6CP7 - chains 8 and X of the 16 polymer chains in the assembly; structure by electron microscopy, 4.10 A resolution (low resolution: residue-level contacts below are approximate; hydrogen-bond / salt-bridge calls are withheld).

[Chain 8]
Name: ATP synthase protein 8
From: Saccharomyces cerevisiae (strain ATCC 204508 / S288c)
Reference sequence: P00856 (ATP8_YEAST); residue numbers follow UniProt; this construct covers 1-48
Chain sequence (48 residues; row label = number of the first residue in the row):
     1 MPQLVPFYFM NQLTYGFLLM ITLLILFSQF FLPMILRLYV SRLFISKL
Disordered / not traced: 1-6

[Chain X]
Name: ATP synthase subunit a
From: Saccharomyces cerevisiae (strain ATCC 204508 / S288c)
Reference sequence: P00854 (ATP6_YEAST); residues 1-249 here correspond to UniProt positions 11-259 (UniProt number = residue number + 10)
Chain sequence (249 residues; row label = number of the first residue in the row):
     1 SPLDQFEIRT LFGLQSSFID LSCLNLTTFS LYTIIVLLVI TSLYTLTNNN NKIIGSRWLI
    61 SQEAIYDTIM NMTKGQIGGK NWGLYFPMIF TLFMFIFIAN LISMIPYSFA LSAHLVFIIS
   121 LSIVIWLGNT ILGLYKHGWV FFSLFVPAGT PLPLVPLLVI IETLSYFARA ISLGLRLGSN
   181 ILAGHLLMVI LAGLTFNFML INLFTLVFGF VPLAMILAIM MLEFAIGIIQ GYVWAILTAS
   241 YLKDAVYLH
Disordered / not traced: 1-25
Reported in the primary citation:
  - mutagenesis - I161M, S165C, S165T, S165Y, L222F: increased growth (citing earlier work)

[How chain 8 and chain X interact]
Contacting residue pairs (43):
  Phe-9(8) / Val-116(X)
  Asn-11(8) / Thr-27(X)
  Gln-12(8) / Phe-29(X)
  Gln-12(8) / His-114(X)
  Leu-13(8) / Ser-120(X)
  Tyr-15(8) / Ser-30(X)
  Gly-16(8) / Phe-117(X)
  Phe-17(8) / Ser-120(X)
  Phe-17(8) / Val-124(X)
  Leu-19(8) / Thr-33(X)
  Leu-19(8) / Val-36(X)
  Leu-19(8) / Phe-95(X)
  Met-20(8) / Leu-92(X)
  Met-20(8) / Phe-95(X)
  Met-20(8) / Leu-121(X)
  Thr-22(8) / Leu-37(X)
  Leu-23(8) / Leu-37(X)
  Leu-23(8) / Ile-40(X)
  Leu-23(8) / Thr-91(X)
  Leu-23(8) / Phe-95(X)
  Leu-24(8) / Thr-91(X)
  Leu-26(8) / Leu-37(X)
  Phe-27(8) / Ile-40(X)
  Phe-27(8) / Tyr-44(X)
  Phe-27(8) / Phe-90(X)
  Phe-27(8) / Met-94(X)
  Ser-28(8) / Pro-87(X)
  Phe-31(8) / Tyr-44(X)
  Leu-32(8) / Phe-86(X)
  Leu-32(8) / Pro-87(X)
  Leu-32(8) / Phe-90(X)
  Ile-35(8) / Tyr-44(X)
  Ile-35(8) / Glu-63(X)
  Leu-36(8) / Tyr-66(X)
  Leu-38(8) / Ile-53(X)
  Leu-38(8) / Leu-59(X)
  Tyr-39(8) / Glu-63(X)
  Tyr-39(8) / Tyr-66(X)
  Tyr-39(8) / Asp-67(X)
  Ser-41(8) / Ile-53(X)
  Arg-42(8) / Ile-53(X)
  Arg-42(8) / Ile-54(X)
  Arg-42(8) / Gly-55(X)
Interface residues without a listed pair, chain 8 (24 interface residues in all): Met-34
Interface residues without a listed pair, chain X (29 interface residues in all): Gln-62

[Overview]
24 residues of chain 8 and 29 residues of chain X are in contact. From the paper: I161M, S165C and S165T of
chain X, among others, increase growth; 5 substitutions were tested in all.
Here chain 8 is ATP synthase protein 8 and chain X is ATP synthase subunit a, both from Saccharomyces
cerevisiae (strain ATCC 204508 / S288c). Entry 6CP7 (Monomer yeast ATP synthase Fo reconstituted in nanodisc
generated from masked refinement) was determined by electron microscopy together with 6CP3, 6CP5 and 6CP6 from
the same study.
